5TD8 - chains C and D of the 5 polymer chains in the assembly; structure by X-ray diffraction, 7.53 A resolution (low resolution: residue-level contacts below are approximate; hydrogen-bond / salt-bridge calls are withheld).

Chain C:
Protein: Kinetochore protein SPC24
From: Saccharomyces cerevisiae (strain ATCC 204508 / S288c)
UniProtKB: Q04477 (SPC24_YEAST); residue numbers follow UniProt; this construct covers 1-62, 162-213
Sequence (114 residues; row label = number of the first residue in the row; note: 99 numbers in that range are skipped by the numbering (no residue carries them; nothing is unmodelled there)):
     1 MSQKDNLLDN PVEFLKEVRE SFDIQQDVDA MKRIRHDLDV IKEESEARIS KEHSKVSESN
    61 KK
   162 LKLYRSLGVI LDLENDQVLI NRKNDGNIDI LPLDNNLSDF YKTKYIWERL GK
Disordered / not traced: 1-3
Curated features (UniProtKB/Swiss-Prot):
  - modified residue: Ser-2 (N-acetylserine)

Chain D:
Protein: Kinetochore protein SPC25
From: Saccharomyces cerevisiae (strain ATCC 204508 / S288c)
UniProtKB: P40014 (SPC25_YEAST); numbering as in UniProt; present here: 1-45, 138-221
Sequence (129 residues; each row starts with the number of its first residue; note: 92 numbers in that range are skipped by the numbering (no residue carries them; nothing is unmodelled there)):
     1 MASIDAFSDL ERRMDGFQKD VAQVLARQQN HARQQLQQFQ AEMRQ
   138 VALYERLLQL RVLPGASDVH DVRFVFGDDS RCWIEVAMHG DHVIGNSHPA LDPKSRATLE
   198 HVLTVQGDLA AFLVVARDML LASL
Disordered / not traced: 1
Metal / ion sites: Hg2+ near Met-175 (its only coordinating residue here)
Curated features (UniProtKB/Swiss-Prot):
  - modified residue: Ala-2 (N-acetylalanine)

Chain C / chain D interface:
Pairs across the interface (42):
  Ile-34(C) / Gln-28(D)
  Leu-38(C) / Gln-28(D)
  Ile-41(C) / Gln-35(D)
  Ser-45(C) / Gln-35(D)
  Glu-52(C) / Phe-39(D)
  Glu-52(C) / Glu-42(D)
  Val-56(C) / Glu-42(D)
  Ser-59(C) / Val-138(D)
  Lys-62(C) / Val-138(D)
  Lys-62(C) / Glu-142(D)
  Lys-62(C) / Val-149(D)
  Leu-162(C) / Gln-45(D)
  Leu-162(C) / Tyr-141(D)
  Leu-164(C) / Phe-161(D)
  Leu-164(C) / Leu-206(D)
  Tyr-165(C) / Tyr-141(D)
  Tyr-165(C) / Leu-145(D)
  Tyr-165(C) / Leu-147(D)
  Tyr-165(C) / Arg-148(D)
  Tyr-165(C) / Val-149(D)
  Arg-166(C) / Tyr-141(D)
  Leu-168(C) / Leu-206(D)
  Leu-168(C) / Ala-207(D)
  Leu-168(C) / Leu-210(D)
  Val-170(C) / Tyr-141(D)
  Ile-171(C) / Tyr-141(D)
  Leu-172(C) / Leu-140(D)
  Leu-172(C) / Tyr-141(D)
  Leu-172(C) / Leu-144(D)
  Leu-174(C) / Leu-140(D)
  Val-179(C) / Leu-144(D)
  Arg-183(C) / Asp-205(D)
  Arg-183(C) / Ala-207(D)
  Arg-183(C) / Ala-208(D)
  Leu-194(C) / Leu-144(D)
  Asp-200(C) / Arg-143(D)
  Thr-204(C) / Leu-144(D)
  Thr-204(C) / Arg-214(D)
  Trp-208(C) / Leu-145(D)
  Trp-208(C) / Val-211(D)
  Trp-208(C) / Arg-214(D)
  Leu-211(C) / Val-211(D)
Interface residues without a listed pair, chain C (28 interface residues in all): Lys-55, Lys-61, Ile-207, Gly-212
Interface residues without a listed pair, chain D (29 interface residues in all): Leu-25, Gln-38, Met-43, Gln-146, Phe-163, Met-175

Overview:
28 residues of chain C and 29 residues of chain D are in contact.
Chain C is Kinetochore protein SPC24 and chain D is Kinetochore protein SPC25, both from Saccharomyces
cerevisiae (strain ATCC 204508 / S288c); the structure, Crystal structure of an Extended Dwarf Ndc80 Complex,
was determined by X-ray diffraction together with 5TCS from the same study.
